PDB entry 6HHT | electron microscopy, 4.05 A resolution (low resolution: residue-level contacts below are approximate; hydrogen-bond / salt-bridge calls are withheld) | chains A1 and B1 of the 75 polymer chains in the assembly

[Chain A1]
Name: Echovirus 18 capsid protein 1
Organism: Echovirus E18
UniProtKB: Q8V635 (Q8V635_9ENTO); residues 1001-1287 here correspond to UniProt positions 569-855 (UniProt number = residue number - 432)
Amino-acid sequence (287 residues; each row starts with the number of its first residue):
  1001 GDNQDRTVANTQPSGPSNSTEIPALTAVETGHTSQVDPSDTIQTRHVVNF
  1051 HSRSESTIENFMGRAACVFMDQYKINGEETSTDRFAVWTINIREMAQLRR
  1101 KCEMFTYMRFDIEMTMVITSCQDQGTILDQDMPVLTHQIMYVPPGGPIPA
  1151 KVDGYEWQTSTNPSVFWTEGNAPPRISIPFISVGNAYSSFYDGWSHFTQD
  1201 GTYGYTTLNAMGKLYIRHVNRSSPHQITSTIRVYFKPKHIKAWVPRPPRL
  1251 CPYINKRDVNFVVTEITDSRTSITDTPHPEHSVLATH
Unresolved in the structure: 1001-1042, 1123-1131, 1276-1287

[Chain B1]
Name: Echovirus 18 capsid protein 2
Organism: Echovirus E18
UniProtKB: Q8V635 (Q8V635_9ENTO); residues 2001-2260 here correspond to UniProt positions 70-329 (UniProt number = residue number - 1931)
Amino-acid sequence (260 residues; row label = number of the first residue in the row):
  2001 SPSAEECGYSDRVRSMTLGNSTITTQESANVVVGYGEWPSYLSDREATAE
  2051 DQPTQPDVATCRFYTLESVQWEKTSPGWWWKFPEALKNMGLFGQNMHYHY
  2101 LGRAGYTIHVQCNASKFHQGCLLVVCVPEAEMGCADTDTTFPATELTTED
  2151 TPHVFTSDSITGKKVQAAVCNAGMGVGVGNLTIFPHQWINLRTNNSATIV
  2201 IPYINSVPMDNMFRHYNFTLMIIPFAPLNFTDGATAYVPITVTIAPMYAE
  2251 YNGLRLASTQ
Unresolved in the structure: 2001-2012, 2027-2029, 2044-2047, 2258-2260

[Chain A1 / chain B1 interface]
Residue-residue contacts - 75 pairs, chain A1 then chain B1:
  Arg1093(A1) - Glu2131(B1)
  Thr1106(A1) - Glu2129(B1)
  Tyr1107(A1) - Glu2129(B1)
  Tyr1107(A1) - Ile2204(B1)
  Tyr1107(A1) - Asn2205(B1)
  Tyr1107(A1) - Ser2206(B1)
  Gly1184(A1) - Ser2206(B1)
  Asn1185(A1) - Ser2206(B1)
  Asn1185(A1) - Pro2208(B1)
  Ala1186(A1) - Ser2206(B1)
  Phe1190(A1) - Glu2129(B1)
  Phe1190(A1) - Glu2131(B1)
  Tyr1191(A1) - Glu2129(B1)
  Tyr1191(A1) - Glu2131(B1)
  Tyr1191(A1) - Arg2214(B1)
  Tyr1191(A1) - His2215(B1)
  Asp1192(A1) - Glu2129(B1)
  Asp1192(A1) - Ala2130(B1)
  Asp1192(A1) - Glu2131(B1)
  Asp1192(A1) - His2215(B1)
  Asp1192(A1) - Tyr2216(B1)
  Gly1193(A1) - Arg2214(B1)
  Trp1194(A1) - Phe2141(B1)
  Trp1194(A1) - Ala2143(B1)
  Trp1194(A1) - Leu2146(B1)
  Trp1194(A1) - Arg2214(B1)
  Trp1194(A1) - Tyr2216(B1)
  Ser1195(A1) - Arg2214(B1)
  Phe1197(A1) - Arg2214(B1)
  Gln1199(A1) - Ala2143(B1)
  Tyr1203(A1) - Ala2130(B1)
  Tyr1203(A1) - Glu2131(B1)
  Tyr1203(A1) - Met2132(B1)
  Tyr1203(A1) - Phe2141(B1)
  Tyr1203(A1) - Leu2146(B1)
  Gly1204(A1) - Glu2131(B1)
  Leu1208(A1) - Ser2206(B1)
  Val1244(A1) - Tyr2035(B1)
  Val1244(A1) - Pro2128(B1)
  Val1244(A1) - Ile2204(B1)
  Pro1245(A1) - Phe2184(B1)
  Arg1246(A1) - Pro2128(B1)
  Arg1246(A1) - Glu2129(B1)
  Pro1247(A1) - Val2176(B1)
  Pro1247(A1) - Asn2180(B1)
  Pro1247(A1) - Ile2183(B1)
  Pro1247(A1) - Phe2184(B1)
  Pro1248(A1) - Val2176(B1)
  Arg1249(A1) - Met2174(B1)
  Leu1250(A1) - Asn2171(B1)
  Leu1250(A1) - Gly2175(B1)
  Leu1250(A1) - Val2176(B1)
  Leu1250(A1) - Gly2177(B1)
  Cys1251(A1) - Asn2171(B1)
  Cys1251(A1) - Gly2175(B1)
  Ile1254(A1) - Thr2137(B1)
  Val1259(A1) - Glu2131(B1)
  Val1259(A1) - Met2132(B1)
  Val1259(A1) - Gly2133(B1)
  Val1259(A1) - Met2174(B1)
  Asn1260(A1) - Gly2133(B1)
  Asn1260(A1) - Cys2134(B1)
  Asn1260(A1) - Thr2137(B1)
  Asn1260(A1) - Thr2139(B1)
  Phe1261(A1) - Gln2166(B1)
  Phe1261(A1) - Asn2171(B1)
  Phe1261(A1) - Gly2173(B1)
  Phe1261(A1) - Met2174(B1)
  Phe1261(A1) - Gly2175(B1)
  Val1263(A1) - Ser2159(B1)
  Val1263(A1) - Gln2166(B1)
  Val1263(A1) - Asn2171(B1)
  Thr1264(A1) - Cys2170(B1)
  Thr1264(A1) - Asn2171(B1)
  Ile1266(A1) - Cys2170(B1)
Interface residues without a listed pair, chain A1 (34 interface residues in all): His1196, Asn1255
Interface residues without a listed pair, chain B1 (38 interface residues in all): Lys2081, Ala2168, Val2178, Leu2181, Val2207, Asp2210

[Summary]
Chain A1 and chain B1 form an interface of 34 and 38 residues respectively.
Here chain A1 is Echovirus 18 capsid protein 1 and chain B1 is Echovirus 18 capsid protein 2, both from
Echovirus E18. Entry 6HHT (Echovirus 18 Open particle without two pentamers) was determined by electron
microscopy together with 6HBG, 6HBH, 6HBJ, 6HBK and 6HBL from the same study.
